5D4E - chains D and E of the 8 polymer chains in the assembly; structure by X-ray diffraction, 3.08 A resolution.

Chain D:
Molecule: DNA-directed RNA polymerase subunit beta'
Organism: Thermus thermophilus (strain HB8 / ATCC 27634 / DSM 579)
Notes: EC 2.7.7.6
UniProt: Q8RQE8 (RPOC_THET8); numbering as in UniProt (aligned over 1-1524)
Chain sequence (1524 residues; row label = number of the first residue in the row):
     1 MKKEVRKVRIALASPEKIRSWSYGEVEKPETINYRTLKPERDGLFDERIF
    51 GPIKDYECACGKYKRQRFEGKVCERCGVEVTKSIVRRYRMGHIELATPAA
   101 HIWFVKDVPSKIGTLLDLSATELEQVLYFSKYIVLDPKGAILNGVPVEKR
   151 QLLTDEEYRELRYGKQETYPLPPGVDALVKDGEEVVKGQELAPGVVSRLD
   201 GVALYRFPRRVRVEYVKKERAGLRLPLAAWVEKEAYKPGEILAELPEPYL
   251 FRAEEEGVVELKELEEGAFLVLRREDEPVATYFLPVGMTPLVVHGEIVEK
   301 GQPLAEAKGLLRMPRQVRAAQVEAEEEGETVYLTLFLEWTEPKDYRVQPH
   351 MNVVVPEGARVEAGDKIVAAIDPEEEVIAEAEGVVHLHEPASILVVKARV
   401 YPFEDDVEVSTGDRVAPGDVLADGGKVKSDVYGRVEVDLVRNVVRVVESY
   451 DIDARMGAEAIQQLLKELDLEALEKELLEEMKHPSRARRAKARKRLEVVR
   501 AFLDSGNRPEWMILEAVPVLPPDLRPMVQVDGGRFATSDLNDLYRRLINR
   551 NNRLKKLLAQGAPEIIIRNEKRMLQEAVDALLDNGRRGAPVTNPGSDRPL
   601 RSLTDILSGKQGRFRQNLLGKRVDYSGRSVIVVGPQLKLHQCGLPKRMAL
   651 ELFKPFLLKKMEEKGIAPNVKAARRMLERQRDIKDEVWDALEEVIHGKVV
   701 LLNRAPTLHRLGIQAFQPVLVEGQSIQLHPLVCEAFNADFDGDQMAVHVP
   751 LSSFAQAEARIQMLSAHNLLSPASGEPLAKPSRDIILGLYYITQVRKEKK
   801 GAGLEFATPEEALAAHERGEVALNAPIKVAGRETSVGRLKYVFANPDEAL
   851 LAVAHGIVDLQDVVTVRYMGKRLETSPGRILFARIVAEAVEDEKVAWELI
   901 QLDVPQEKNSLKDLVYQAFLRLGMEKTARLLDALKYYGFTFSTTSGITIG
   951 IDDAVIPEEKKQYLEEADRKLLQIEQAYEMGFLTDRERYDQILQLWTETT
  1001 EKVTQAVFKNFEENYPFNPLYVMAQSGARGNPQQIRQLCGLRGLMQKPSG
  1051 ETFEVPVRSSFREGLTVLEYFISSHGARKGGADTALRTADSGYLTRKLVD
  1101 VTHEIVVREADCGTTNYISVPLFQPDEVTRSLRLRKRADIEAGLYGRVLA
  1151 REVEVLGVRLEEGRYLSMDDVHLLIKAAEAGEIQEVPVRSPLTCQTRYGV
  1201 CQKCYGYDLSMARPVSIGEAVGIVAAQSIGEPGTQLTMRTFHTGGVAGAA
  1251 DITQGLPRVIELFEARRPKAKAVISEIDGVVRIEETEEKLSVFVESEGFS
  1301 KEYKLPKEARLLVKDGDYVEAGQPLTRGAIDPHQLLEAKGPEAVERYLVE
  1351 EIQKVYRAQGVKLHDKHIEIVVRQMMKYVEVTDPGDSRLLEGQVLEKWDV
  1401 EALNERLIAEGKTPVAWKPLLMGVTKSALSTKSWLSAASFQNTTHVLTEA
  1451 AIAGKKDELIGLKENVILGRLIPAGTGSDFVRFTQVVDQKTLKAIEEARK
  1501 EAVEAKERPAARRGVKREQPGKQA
Not modelled in the structure: 1-2, 1238-1251, 1503-1524
Ion coordination: Zn2+ site 1: C58, C60, C73, C76; Mg2+ site 1: D739, D741, D743 (together with cytidine-5'-monophosphate); Mg2+ site 2: D739 (together with diphosphate); Mg2+ site 3 near K840 (its only coordinating residue here); Zn2+ site 2: C1112, C1194, C1201, C1204
Residues lining bound ligands: cytidine-5'-monophosphate / dephospho coenzyme A: R704, A705, D739, D741, G742, D743

Chain E:
Molecule: DNA-directed RNA polymerase subunit omega
Organism: Thermus thermophilus (strain HB8 / ATCC 27634 / DSM 579)
Notes: EC 2.7.7.6
UniProt: Q8RQE7 (RPOZ_THET8); residues 1-99 here = UniProt positions 1-99
Chain sequence (99 residues; numbered 1 to 99; the number before each row is that of its first residue):
     1 MAEPGIDKLFGMVDSKYRLTVVVAKRAQQLLRHGFKNTVLEPEERPKMQT
    51 LEGLFDDPNAVTWAMKELLTGRLVFGENLVPEDRLQKEMERLYPVEREE
Not modelled in the structure: 1, 96-99

Chain D / chain E interface:
Contacting residue pairs - 90 pairs, chain D then chain E:
  H640(D) - A2(E)  hydrogen bond (side chain-backbone)
  D689(D) - L51(E)
  E693(D) - T50(E)
  H696(D) - D57(E)  salt bridge
  H696(D) - N59(E)
  G697(D) - N59(E)  hydrogen bond (backbone-side chain)
  K698(D) - N59(E)
  S753(D) - L31(E)
  F754(D) - V21(E)  hydrophobic
  F754(D) - A24(E)  hydrophobic
  A757(D) - T20(E)
  E758(D) - T20(E)
  R760(D) - E3(E)  salt bridge
  R760(D) - N59(E)  hydrogen bond
  R760(D) - V61(E)
  R760(D) - T62(E)  hydrogen bond
  I761(D) - F10(E)  hydrophobic
  I761(D) - L19(E)  hydrophobic
  I761(D) - T20(E)
  I761(D) - V23(E)  hydrophobic
  Q762(D) - Y17(E)
  Q762(D) - T20(E)  hydrogen bond
  L764(D) - A2(E)  hydrophobic
  L764(D) - E3(E)
  A766(D) - A2(E)
  H767(D) - E3(E)  hydrogen bond (side chain-backbone)
  H767(D) - I6(E)
  G923(D) - D7(E)
  M924(D) - I6(E)  hydrophobic
  M924(D) - D7(E)  hydrogen bond (backbone-side chain)
  M924(D) - F10(E)  hydrophobic
  E925(D) - P4(E)
  E925(D) - G5(E)  hydrogen bond (side chain-backbone)
  E925(D) - D7(E)
  M1211(D) - K16(E)  hydrogen bond
  R1213(D) - F10(E)
  S1216(D) - S15(E)
  S1216(D) - K16(E)  hydrogen bond (side chain-backbone)
  I1217(D) - S15(E)  hydrogen bond (backbone-side chain)
  I1217(D) - Y17(E)
  G1218(D) - Y17(E)
  E1219(D) - Y17(E)  hydrogen bond
  G1475(D) - Y17(E)
  T1476(D) - Y17(E)
  T1476(D) - T20(E)
  F1480(D) - D14(E)
  F1480(D) - R18(E)  hydrogen bond (backbone-side chain)
  F1480(D) - E77(E)
  V1481(D) - S15(E)
  V1481(D) - Y17(E)  hydrophobic
  V1481(D) - R18(E)
  V1481(D) - V21(E)
  R1482(D) - K25(E)  hydrogen bond (backbone-side chain)
  F1483(D) - K25(E)
  F1483(D) - E77(E)
  T1484(D) - R18(E)  hydrogen bond
  T1484(D) - V22(E)
  T1484(D) - K25(E)  hydrogen bond (backbone-side chain)
  T1484(D) - G76(E)
  T1484(D) - E77(E)
  Q1485(D) - V74(E)
  Q1485(D) - F75(E)
  Q1485(D) - G76(E)  hydrogen bond (backbone-backbone)
  Q1485(D) - N78(E)
  Q1485(D) - L79(E)  hydrogen bond (side chain-backbone)
  Q1485(D) - V80(E)  hydrogen bond (side chain-backbone)
  Q1485(D) - E82(E)  hydrogen bond
  V1486(D) - V22(E)
  V1486(D) - Q29(E)  hydrogen bond (backbone-side chain)
  V1486(D) - L73(E)  hydrophobic
  V1486(D) - V74(E)
  V1487(D) - V74(E)  hydrogen bond (backbone-backbone)
  V1487(D) - L85(E)  hydrophobic
  D1488(D) - R26(E)  salt bridge
  D1488(D) - N37(E)
  D1488(D) - Y93(E)  hydrogen bond
  Q1489(D) - R72(E)
  Q1489(D) - V74(E)
  K1490(D) - L92(E)
  K1490(D) - Y93(E)
  T1491(D) - L85(E)
  T1491(D) - M89(E)  hydrogen bond
  T1491(D) - L92(E)
  T1491(D) - Y93(E)
  A1494(D) - E88(E)
  I1495(D) - V80(E)  hydrophobic
  I1495(D) - E88(E)
  A1498(D) - R84(E)
  R1499(D) - L79(E)
  R1499(D) - P81(E)
Interface residues without a listed pair, chain D (47 interface residues in all): Q756, A928, D1208, L1492
Interface residues without a listed pair, chain E (51 interface residues in all): A27, Q28, V39, M48, M65

In short:
47 residues of chain D face 51 of chain E across their interface, with 24 hydrogen bonds and 3 salt bridges.
Polar pairs include H696(D)-D57(E), R760(D)-E3(E) and D1488(D)-R26(E). Chain D binds cytidine-5'-monophosphate
/ dephospho coenzyme A.
Chain D is DNA-directed RNA polymerase subunit beta' and chain E is DNA-directed RNA polymerase subunit omega,
both from Thermus thermophilus (strain HB8 / ATCC 27634 / DSM 579); the structure, Crystal structure of
Thermus thermophilus product complex for transcription initiation with 3'-dephosphate-CoA and CTP, was
determined by X-ray diffraction (same publication as 5D4C and 5D4D).
